Entry 6UPK (electron microscopy, 4.90 A resolution (low resolution: residue-level contacts below are approximate; hydrogen-bond / salt-bridge calls are withheld)); this record covers chains G and H of the 10 polymer chains in the assembly.

# Chain G
Molecule: FACT complex subunit SPT16
From: Homo sapiens
Chain sequence (966 residues; each row starts with the number of its first residue; numbers below 1 keep their minus sign (Met-5 is residue -5); X marks 47 residues of unknown identity (built as UNK)):
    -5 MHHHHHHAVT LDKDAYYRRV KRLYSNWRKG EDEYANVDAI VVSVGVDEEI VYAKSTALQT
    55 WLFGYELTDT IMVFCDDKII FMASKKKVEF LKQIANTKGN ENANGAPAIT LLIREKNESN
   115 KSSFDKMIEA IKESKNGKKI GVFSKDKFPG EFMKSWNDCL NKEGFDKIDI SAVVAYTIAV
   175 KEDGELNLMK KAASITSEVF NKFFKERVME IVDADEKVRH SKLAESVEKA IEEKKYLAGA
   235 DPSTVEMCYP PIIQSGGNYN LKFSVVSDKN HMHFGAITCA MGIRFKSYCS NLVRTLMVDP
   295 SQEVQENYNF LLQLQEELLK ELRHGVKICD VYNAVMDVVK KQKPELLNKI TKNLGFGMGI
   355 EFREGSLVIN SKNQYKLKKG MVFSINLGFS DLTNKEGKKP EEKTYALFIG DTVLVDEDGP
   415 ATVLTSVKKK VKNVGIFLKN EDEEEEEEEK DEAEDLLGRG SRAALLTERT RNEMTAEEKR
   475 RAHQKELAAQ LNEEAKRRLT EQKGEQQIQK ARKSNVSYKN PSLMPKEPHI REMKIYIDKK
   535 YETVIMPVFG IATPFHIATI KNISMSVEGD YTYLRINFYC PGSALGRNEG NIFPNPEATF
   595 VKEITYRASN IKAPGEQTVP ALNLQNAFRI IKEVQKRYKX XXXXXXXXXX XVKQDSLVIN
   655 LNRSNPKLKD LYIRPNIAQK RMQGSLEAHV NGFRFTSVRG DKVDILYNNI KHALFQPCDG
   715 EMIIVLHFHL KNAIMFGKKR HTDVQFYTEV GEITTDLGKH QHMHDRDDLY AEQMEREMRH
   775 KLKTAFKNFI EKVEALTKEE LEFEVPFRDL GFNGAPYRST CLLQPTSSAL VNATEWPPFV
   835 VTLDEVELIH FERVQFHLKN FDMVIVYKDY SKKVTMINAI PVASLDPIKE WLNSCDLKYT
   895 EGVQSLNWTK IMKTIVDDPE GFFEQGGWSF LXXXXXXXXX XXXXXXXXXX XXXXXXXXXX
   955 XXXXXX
Unresolved in the structure: -5 to 509, 582-583, 606-615, 640-645, 751-760

# Chain H
Molecule: FACT complex subunit SSRP1
From: Homo sapiens
Chain sequence (640 residues; row label = number of the first residue in the row; X marks 25 residues of unknown identity (built as UNK)):
     1 MAETLEFNDV YQEVKGSMND GRLRLSRQGI IFKNSKTGKV DNIQAGELTE GIWRRVALGH
    61 GLKLLTKNGH VYKYDGFRES EFEKLSDFFK THYRLELMEK DLCVKGWNWG TVKFGGQLLS
   121 FDIGDQPVFE IPLSNVSQCT TGKNEVTLEF HQNDDAEVSL MEVRFYVPPT QXXXXXXXXX
   181 XXXXXXXXXX XXXXXXDAIC IFRELQCLTP RGRYDIRIYP TFLHLHGKTF DYKIPYTTVL
   241 RLFLLPHKDQ RQMFFVISLD PPIKQGQTRY HFLILLFSKD EDISLTLNMN EEEVEKRFEG
   301 RLTKNMSGSL YEMVSRVMKA LVNRKITVPG NFQGHSGAQC ITCSYKASSG LLYPLERGFI
   361 YVHKPPVHIR FDEISFVNFA RGTTTTRSFD FEIETKQGTQ YTFSSIEREE YGKLFDFVNA
   421 KKLNIKNRGL KEGMNPSYDE YADSDEDQHD AYLERMKEEG KIREENANDS SDDSGEETDE
   481 SFNPGEEEED VAEEFDSNAS ASSSSNEGDS DRDEKKRKQL KKAKMAKDRK SRKKPVEVKK
   541 GKDPNAPKRP MSAYMLWLNA SREKIKSDHP GISITDLSKK AGEIWKGMSK EKKEEWDRKA
   601 EDARRDYEKA MKEYEGGRGE SSKRDKSKKK KKVKVKMEKK
Unresolved in the structure: 56-59, 185-196, 428-640

# Chain G / chain H interface
Contacting residue pairs - 99 pairs, chain G then chain H:
  Val510(G) - Lys105(H)
  Val510(G) - Trp107(H)
  Ser511(G) - Val104(H)
  Ser511(G) - Lys105(H)
  Ser511(G) - Gly106(H)
  Tyr512(G) - Val104(H)
  Asn514(G) - Asp101(H)
  Pro515(G) - Arg55(H)
  Pro515(G) - Glu99(H)
  Pro515(G) - Asp101(H)
  Met518(G) - Arg55(H)
  Pro519(G) - Arg55(H)
  Ile524(G) - Arg55(H)
  Ile524(G) - His60(H)
  Ile524(G) - Asp75(H)
  Arg525(G) - Tyr11(H)
  Glu526(G) - Glu157(H)
  Met527(G) - Glu157(H)
  Val542(G) - Phe129(H)
  Val542(G) - Ile131(H)
  Phe543(G) - Glu13(H)
  Phe543(G) - Gly16(H)
  Phe543(G) - Lys73(H)
  Phe543(G) - Asn135(H)
  Phe543(G) - Phe150(H)
  Phe543(G) - Leu160(H)
  Ile545(G) - Arg54(H)
  Ile545(G) - Lys73(H)
  Ile545(G) - Val128(H)
  Ile545(G) - Phe129(H)
  Ile545(G) - Ile131(H)
  Thr547(G) - Val128(H)
  Pro548(G) - Val104(H)
  Pro548(G) - Gly106(H)
  Phe549(G) - Gly106(H)
  His550(G) - Gly106(H)
  His550(G) - Trp107(H)
  Thr553(G) - Gly106(H)
  Thr553(G) - Trp107(H)
  Thr553(G) - Asn108(H)
  Glu562(G) - His271(H)
  Tyr567(G) - Met161(H)
  Tyr573(G) - Asn108(H)
  Cys574(G) - Tyr166(H)
  Pro575(G) - Tyr166(H)
  Arg581(G) - Lys143(H)
  Arg581(G) - Asn144(H)
  Arg581(G) - Tyr166(H)
  Pro588(G) - Trp109(H)
  Asn589(G) - Trp109(H)
  Glu591(G) - Pro168(H)
  Glu591(G) - Gln171(H)
  Ala592(G) - Trp109(H)
  Ala592(G) - Gly110(H)
  Ala592(G) - Tyr166(H)
  Ala592(G) - Pro168(H)
  Thr593(G) - Asn108(H)
  Thr593(G) - Gly110(H)
  Thr593(G) - Thr111(H)
  Thr593(G) - Val112(H)
  Thr593(G) - Phe121(H)
  Thr593(G) - Tyr166(H)
  Thr593(G) - Val167(H)
  Thr593(G) - Pro168(H)
  Phe594(G) - Asn108(H)
  Phe594(G) - Trp109(H)
  Phe594(G) - Phe165(H)
  Phe594(G) - Tyr166(H)
  Val595(G) - Asn108(H)
  Val595(G) - Val163(H)
  Val595(G) - Arg164(H)
  Val595(G) - Phe165(H)
  Val595(G) - Tyr166(H)
  Lys596(G) - Arg164(H)
  Lys596(G) - Phe165(H)
  Lys596(G) - Tyr166(H)
  Glu597(G) - Glu162(H)
  Glu597(G) - Val163(H)
  Glu597(G) - Arg164(H)
  Ile598(G) - Leu160(H)
  Ile598(G) - Glu162(H)
  Ile598(G) - Val163(H)
  Thr599(G) - Ser159(H)
  Thr599(G) - Leu160(H)
  Thr599(G) - Met161(H)
  Thr599(G) - Glu162(H)
  Tyr600(G) - Val158(H)
  Tyr600(G) - Ser159(H)
  Tyr600(G) - Leu160(H)
  Arg601(G) - Gln152(H)
  Arg601(G) - Glu157(H)
  Arg601(G) - Val158(H)
  Arg601(G) - Ser159(H)
  Arg601(G) - Met161(H)
  Ala602(G) - Ala156(H)
  Ala602(G) - Glu157(H)
  Ala602(G) - Val158(H)
  Ser603(G) - Ala156(H)
  Leu618(G) - Val158(H)
Other interface residues (no listed pair), chain G (46 interface residues in all): Lys513, Ser516, Ile529, Gly544, Pro590
Other interface residues (no listed pair), chain H (47 interface residues in all): Lys15, Cys103, Glu130, Asp154

# In short
The interface between chain G and chain H involves 46 residues on one side and 47 on the other.
Here chain G is FACT complex subunit SPT16 and chain H is FACT complex subunit SSRP1, both from Homo sapiens.
Entry 6UPK (Structure of FACT_subnucleosome complex 1) was determined by electron microscopy (same publication
as 6UPL).
